PDB entry 6RZV | electron microscopy, 20.60 A resolution (very low resolution: no residue pairs are listed; an interface is given only as per-side residue counts) | chains L and O of the 16 polymer chains in the assembly

Chain L (and O):
Name: Putative mitochondrial dynamin protein
Source organism: Chaetomium thermophilum var. thermophilum DSM 1495
Notes: chain O of this document is another copy of the same molecule, construct and numbering; everything in this record applies to it too
Reference sequence: G0SGC7 (G0SGC7_CHATD); numbering as in UniProt (aligned over 219-913)
Amino-acid sequence (695 residues; row label = number of the first residue in the row):
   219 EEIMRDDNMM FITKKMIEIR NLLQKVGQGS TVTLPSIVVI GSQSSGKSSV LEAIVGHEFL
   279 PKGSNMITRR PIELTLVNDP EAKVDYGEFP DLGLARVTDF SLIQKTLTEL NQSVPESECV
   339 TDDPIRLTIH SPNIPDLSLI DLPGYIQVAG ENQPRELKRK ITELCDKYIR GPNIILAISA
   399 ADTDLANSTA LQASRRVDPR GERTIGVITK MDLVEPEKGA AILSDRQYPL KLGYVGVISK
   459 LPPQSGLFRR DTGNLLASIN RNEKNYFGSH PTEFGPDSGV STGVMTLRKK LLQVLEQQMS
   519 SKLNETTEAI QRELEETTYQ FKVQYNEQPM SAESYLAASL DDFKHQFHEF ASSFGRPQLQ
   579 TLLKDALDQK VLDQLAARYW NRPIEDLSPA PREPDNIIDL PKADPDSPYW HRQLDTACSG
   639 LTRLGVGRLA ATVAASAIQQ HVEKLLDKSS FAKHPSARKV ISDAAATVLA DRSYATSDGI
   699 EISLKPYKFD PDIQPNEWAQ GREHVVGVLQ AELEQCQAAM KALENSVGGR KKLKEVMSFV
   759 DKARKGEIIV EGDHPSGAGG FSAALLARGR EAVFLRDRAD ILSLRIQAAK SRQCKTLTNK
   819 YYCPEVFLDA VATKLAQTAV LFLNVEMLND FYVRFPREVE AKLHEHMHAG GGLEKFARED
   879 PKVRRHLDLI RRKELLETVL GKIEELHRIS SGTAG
Unresolved in the structure: 219-223, 333-338, 365-374, 459-470, 911-913
Disulfides: C812-C821
Swiss-Prot annotation at these positions:
  - region: G259 to S266 (G1 motif), I285 to R287 (G2 motif), D359 to G362 (G3 motif), T427 to D430 (G4 motif), I456 to L459 (G5 motif)
  - binding site (GTP): S262, G264, K265, S266, S267, G281, K428, D430, S457
  - binding site (Mg(2+)): S266, T286, D359
  - mutagenesis: D559 (D559A: Impaired mitochondrial morphology), K562 (K562A: Impaired mitochondrial morphology), F840 (F840D: Abolished GTPase activity)
From the paper describing this entry:
  - mutagenesis - Y537A, D559A, K562A, R646A: unchanged binding to liposome
  - mutagenesis - Y537A, D559A, K562A, R646A: unchanged catalytic activity on liposome

How chain L and chain O interact:
At this resolution (21 A) residue pairs are not listed: 16 residues of chain L and 17 of chain O lie at the interface.

Summary:
16 residues of chain L face 17 of chain O across their interface. From the paper: Y537A, D559A and K562A of
chain L, among others, leave binding to liposome unchanged; Y537A, D559A and K562A of chain L, among others,
leave catalytic activity on liposome unchanged.
Both chains are Putative mitochondrial dynamin protein (Chaetomium thermophilum var. thermophilum DSM 1495).
Entry 6RZV (Structure of s-Mgm1 decorating the inner surface of tubulated lipid membranes) was determined by
electron microscopy, deposited together with 6RZT, 6RZU, 6RZW and 6QL4.
